2X0J - chain A; structure by X-ray diffraction, 2.79 A resolution.

[Chain A]
Molecule: Malate dehydrogenase
From: Archaeoglobus fulgidus dsm 4304
Notes: EC 1.1.1.37
UniProtKB: O08349 (MDH_ARCFU); the construct has insertions or renumbered stretches relative to UniProt, so the offset changes along the chain: 22-70 = UniProt 1-49; 72-81 = UniProt 52-61; 85-103 = UniProt 64-82; 105-131 = UniProt 83-109; 5 more segments
Amino-acid sequence (294 residues; each row starts with the number of its first residue; note: 24 numbers in that range are skipped by the numbering (no residue carries them; nothing is unmodelled there); a row labelled like 71A-71B holds insertion residues (71A, then the next letters in order)):
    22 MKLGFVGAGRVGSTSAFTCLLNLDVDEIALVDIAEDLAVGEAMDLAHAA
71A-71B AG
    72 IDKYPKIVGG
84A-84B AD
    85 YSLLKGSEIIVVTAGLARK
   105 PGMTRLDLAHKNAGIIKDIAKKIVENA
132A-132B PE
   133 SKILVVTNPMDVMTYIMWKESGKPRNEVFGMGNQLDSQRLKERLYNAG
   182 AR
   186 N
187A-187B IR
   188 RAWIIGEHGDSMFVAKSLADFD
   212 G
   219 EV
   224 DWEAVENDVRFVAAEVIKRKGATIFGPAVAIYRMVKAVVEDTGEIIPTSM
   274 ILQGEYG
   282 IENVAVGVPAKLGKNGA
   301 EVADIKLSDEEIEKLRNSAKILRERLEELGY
Swiss-Prot annotation at these positions:
  - active site: His195 (Proton acceptor)
  - binding site (NAD(+)): Gly28 to Gly33, Asp53, Asn116, Val138 to Asn140
  - binding site (substrate): Arg102, Arg109, Asn140, Arg171
Ligand contacts: etheno-nad (ENA): Val27, Gly28, Ala29, Gly30, Arg31, Val32, Gly33, Asp53, Ile54, Ala55, Leu58, Tyr85, Thr97, Ala98, Gly99, Leu100, Asn116, Ile119, Asp122, Ile123, Val138, Thr139, Asn140, Met142, Met163, Gly164, Leu167, His195, Thr246, Pro250

[Overview]
Bound to chain A: etheno-nad. From UniProt: active-site residue His195, 11 NAD+-binding residues and 4
substrate-binding residues.
Chain A is Malate dehydrogenase (Archaeoglobus fulgidus dsm 4304); the structure, 2.8 A resolution structure
of malate dehydrogenase from archaeoglobus fulgidus in complex with etheno-NAD, was determined by X-ray
diffraction together with 2X0I from the same study.
